Entry 8ABY (electron microscopy, 3.70 A resolution); this record covers chains D and E of the 8 polymer chains in the assembly.

== Chain D ==
Protein: DNA-directed RNA polymerase subunit beta'
Organism: Escherichia coli K-12
Notes: EC 2.7.7.6
UniProtKB: P0A8T8 (RPOC_ECO57); residues 1-1406 here = UniProt positions 1-1406
Sequence (1406 residues; each row starts with the number of its first residue):
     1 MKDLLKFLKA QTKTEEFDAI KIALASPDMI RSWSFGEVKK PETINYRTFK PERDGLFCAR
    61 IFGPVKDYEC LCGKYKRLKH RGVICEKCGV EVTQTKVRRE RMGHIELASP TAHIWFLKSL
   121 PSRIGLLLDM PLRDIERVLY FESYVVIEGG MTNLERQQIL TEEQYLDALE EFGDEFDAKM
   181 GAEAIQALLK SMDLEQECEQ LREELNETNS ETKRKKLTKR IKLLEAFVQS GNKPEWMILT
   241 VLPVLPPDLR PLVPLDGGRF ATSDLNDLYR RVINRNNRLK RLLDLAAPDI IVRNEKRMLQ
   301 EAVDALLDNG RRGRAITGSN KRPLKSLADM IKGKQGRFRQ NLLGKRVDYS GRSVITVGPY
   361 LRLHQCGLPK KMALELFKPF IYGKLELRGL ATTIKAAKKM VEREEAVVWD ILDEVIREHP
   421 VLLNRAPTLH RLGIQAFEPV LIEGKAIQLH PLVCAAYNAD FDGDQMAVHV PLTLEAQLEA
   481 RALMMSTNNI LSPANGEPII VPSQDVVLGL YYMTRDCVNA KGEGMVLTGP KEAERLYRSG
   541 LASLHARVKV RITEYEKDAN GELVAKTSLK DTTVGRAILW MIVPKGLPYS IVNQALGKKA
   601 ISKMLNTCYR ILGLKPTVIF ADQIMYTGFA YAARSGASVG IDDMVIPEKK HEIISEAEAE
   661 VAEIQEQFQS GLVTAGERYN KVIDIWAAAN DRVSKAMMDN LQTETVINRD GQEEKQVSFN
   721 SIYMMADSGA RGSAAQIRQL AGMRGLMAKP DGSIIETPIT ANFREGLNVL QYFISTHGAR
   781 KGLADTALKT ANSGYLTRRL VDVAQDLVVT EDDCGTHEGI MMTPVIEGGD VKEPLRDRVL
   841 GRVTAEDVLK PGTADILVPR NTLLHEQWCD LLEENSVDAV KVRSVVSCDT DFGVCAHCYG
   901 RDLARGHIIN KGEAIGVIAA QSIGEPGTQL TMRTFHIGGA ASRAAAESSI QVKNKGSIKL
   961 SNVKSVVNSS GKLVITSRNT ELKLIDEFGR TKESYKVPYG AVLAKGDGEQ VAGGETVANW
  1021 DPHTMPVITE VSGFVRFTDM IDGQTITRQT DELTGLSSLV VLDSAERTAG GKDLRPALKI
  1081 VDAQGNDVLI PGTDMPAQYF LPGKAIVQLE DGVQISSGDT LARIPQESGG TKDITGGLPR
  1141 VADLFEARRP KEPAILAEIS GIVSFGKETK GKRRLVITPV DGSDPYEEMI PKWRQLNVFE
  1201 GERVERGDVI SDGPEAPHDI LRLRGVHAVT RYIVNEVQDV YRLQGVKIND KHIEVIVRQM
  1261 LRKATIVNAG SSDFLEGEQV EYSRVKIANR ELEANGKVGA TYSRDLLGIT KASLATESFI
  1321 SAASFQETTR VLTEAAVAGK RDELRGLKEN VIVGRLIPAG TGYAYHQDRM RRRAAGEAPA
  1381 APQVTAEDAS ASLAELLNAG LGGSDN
Disordered / not traced: 1-15, 934-947, 1127-1135, 1374-1406
Metal / ion sites: Zn2+ site 1: Cys72, Cys85, Cys88; Mg2+: Asp460, Asp462, Asp464 (shared with 1 residue of chain R); Zn2+ site 2: Cys814, Cys888, Cys895, Cys898
UniProt features mapped onto this chain:
  - binding site (Zn(2+)): Cys70, Cys72, Cys85, Cys88, Cys814, Cys888, Cys895, Cys898
  - binding site (Mg(2+)): Asp460, Asp462, Asp464
  - modified residue: Lys972 (N6-acetyllysine)

== Chain E ==
Protein: DNA-directed RNA polymerase subunit omega
Organism: Escherichia coli K-12
Notes: EC 2.7.7.6
UniProtKB: P0A800 (RPOZ_ECOLI); numbering as in UniProt (aligned over 1-91)
Sequence (91 residues; numbered 1 to 91; the number before each row is that of its first residue):
     1 MARVTVQDAV EKIGNRFDLV LVAARRARQM QVGGKDPLVP EENDKTTVIA LREIEEGLIN
    61 NQILDVRERQ EQQEQEAAEL QAVTAIAEGR R
Disordered / not traced: 1, 75-91

== How chain D and chain E interact ==
Contacting residue pairs (34):
  His364(D) with Val4(E)
  Val415(D) with Lys45(E), hydrogen bond (backbone-side chain)
  Arg417(D) with Glu42(E), hydrogen bond (side chain-backbone); Asn43(E), hydrogen bond (side chain-backbone)
  Glu418(D) with Ala2(E); Asp44(E); Lys45(E); Val48(E)
  Glu438(D) with Arg3(E)
  Leu474(D) with Arg28(E); Gln31(E); Thr47(E)
  Glu475(D) with Ala24(E); Arg28(E), salt bridge
  Gln477(D) with Thr47(E)
  Leu478(D) with Ala23(E); Ala24(E); Thr47(E)
  Arg481(D) with Arg3(E)
  Ala482(D) with Val6(E), hydrophobic; Arg16(E), hydrogen bond (backbone-side chain)
  Met485(D) with Val4(E)
  Thr487(D) with Val4(E); Thr5(E)
  Asn488(D) with Thr5(E), hydrogen bond; Arg16(E)
  Leu614(D) with Thr5(E)
  Lys615(D) with Thr5(E)
  Arg905(D) with Arg16(E)
  Asn910(D) with Asn15(E)
  Lys911(D) with Phe17(E)
  Gly1360(D) with Phe17(E)
  Thr1361(D) with Phe17(E)
  Ala1364(D) with Leu21(E), hydrophobic
Other interface residues (no listed pair), chain D (24 interface residues in all): Glu479, Leu483
Other interface residues (no listed pair), chain E (24 interface residues in all): Gln7, Leu19, Val20, Ala27, Leu51

== Summary ==
Chain D and chain E each contribute 24 residues to their interface; the contacts include 5 hydrogen bonds and
1 salt bridge. Polar contacts include Glu475(D)-Arg28(E), Val415(D)-Lys45(E) and Arg417(D)-Glu42(E). From
UniProt: 8 Zn2+-binding residues and 3 Mg2+-binding residues on chain D.
Here chain D is DNA-directed RNA polymerase subunit beta' and chain E is DNA-directed RNA polymerase subunit
omega, both from Escherichia coli K-12. Entry 8ABY (RNA polymerase bound to purified in vitro transcribed
regulatory RNA putL - pause prone, closed clamp ...) was determined by electron microscopy, deposited together
with 8ABZ, 8AC0, 8AC1, 8AC2, 8ACP and 8AD1.
